PDB entry 6HKZ | X-ray diffraction, 2.09 A resolution | chain A

== Chain A ==
Name: Glutamate carboxypeptidase 2
Organism: Homo sapiens
Notes: EC 3.4.17.21
UniProt: Q04609 (FOLH1_HUMAN); residues 44-750 here = UniProt positions 44-750
Amino-acid sequence (707 residues; numbered 44 to 750; the number before each row is that of its first residue):
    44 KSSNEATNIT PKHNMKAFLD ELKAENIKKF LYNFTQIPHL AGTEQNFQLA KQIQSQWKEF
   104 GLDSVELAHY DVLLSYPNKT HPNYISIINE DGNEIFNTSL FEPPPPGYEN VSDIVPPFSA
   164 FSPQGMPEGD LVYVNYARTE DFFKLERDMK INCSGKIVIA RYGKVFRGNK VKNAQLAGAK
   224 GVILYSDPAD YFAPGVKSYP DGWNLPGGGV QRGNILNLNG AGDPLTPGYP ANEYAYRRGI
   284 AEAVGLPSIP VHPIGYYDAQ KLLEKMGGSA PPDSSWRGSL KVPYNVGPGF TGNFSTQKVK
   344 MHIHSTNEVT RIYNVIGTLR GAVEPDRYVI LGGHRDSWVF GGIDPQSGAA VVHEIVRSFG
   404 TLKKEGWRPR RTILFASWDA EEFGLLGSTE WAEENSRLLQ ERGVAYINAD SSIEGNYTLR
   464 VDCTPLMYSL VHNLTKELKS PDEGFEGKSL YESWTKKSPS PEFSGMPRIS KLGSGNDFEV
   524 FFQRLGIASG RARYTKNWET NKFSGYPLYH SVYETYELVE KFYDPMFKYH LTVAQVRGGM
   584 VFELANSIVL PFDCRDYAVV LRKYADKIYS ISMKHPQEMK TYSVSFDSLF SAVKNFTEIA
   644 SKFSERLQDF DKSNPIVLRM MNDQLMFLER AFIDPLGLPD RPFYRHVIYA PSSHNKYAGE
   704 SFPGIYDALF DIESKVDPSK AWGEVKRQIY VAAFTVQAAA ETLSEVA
Disordered / not traced: 44-54, 654-655
Glycans and other covalent adducts: N-acetylglucosamine (NAG) linked to Asn76, Asn121, Asn140, Asn195, Asn459, Asn476; glycan linked to Asn638
Bound ions: Ca2+: Thr269, Tyr272, Glu433, Glu436; Zn2+ site 1: His377, Asp387, Asp453; Zn2+ site 2: Asp387, Glu425, His553 (together with GBZ)
Residues lining bound ligands: GBZ ((2S)-2-[[(2S)-6-[2-[(6-fluoranylpyridin-3-yl)carbonylamino]ethyl-phenyl-amino]-1-oxidanyl-1,6-bis(oxidanylidene)hexan-2-yl]carbamoylamino]pentanedioic acid): Gly206, Lys207, Val208, Phe209, Arg210, Tyr234, Asn257, Asp387, Glu424, Glu425, Gly427, Leu428, Asp453, Glu457, Arg463, Asp465, Ser513, Lys514, Gly518, Asn519, Arg534, Arg536, Phe546, Ser547, Gly548, Tyr552, His553, Lys699, Tyr700
Swiss-Prot annotation at these positions:
  - active site: Glu424 (Nucleophile), Ser628 (Charge relay system), Asp666 (Charge relay system), His689 (Charge relay system)
  - binding site (substrate): Arg210, Asn257, Glu424, Ser517, Gly518, Asn519, Arg534 to Arg536, Tyr552, His553, Lys699, Tyr700
  - binding site (Ca(2+)): Thr269, Tyr272, Glu433, Glu436
  - binding site (Zn(2+)): His377, Asp387, Glu425, Asp453, His553
  - glycosylation (N-linked (GlcNAc...) asparagine): Asn51, Asn76, Asn121, Asn140, Asn153, Asn195, Asn336, Asn459, Asn476, Asn638
  - natural variant: His475 (H475Y: Correlates with lower folate and higher homocysteine levels)
  - mutagenesis: Asn51 (N51A: Loss of glycosylation. Reduces enzyme activity), Asn76 (N76A: Loss of glycosylation. Reduces enzyme activity), Asn121 (N121A: Loss of glycosylation. Severely reduced enzyme activity), Asn140 (N140A: Loss of glycosylation. Severely reduced enzyme activity), Asn153 (N153A: Loss of glycosylation. Severely reduced enzyme activity), Asn195 (N195A: Loss of glycosylation. Severely reduced enzyme activity), Asn336 (N336A: Loss of glycosylation. Reduces enzyme activity), His377 (H377A/G/Q: Complete loss of activity), Asp379 (D379E/N: Complete loss of activity), Asp387 (D387E/L: Complete loss of activity; D387N: No effect on enzyme activity), Pro388 (P388A: No effect on enzyme activity), Glu424 (E424A: Complete loss of activity; E424D: Reduces enzyme activity; E424Q: Reduces enzyme activity), 7 further mutagenesis entries in UniProt

== In short ==
Ligands of chain A: compound GBZ. Covalently linked N-acetylglucosamine: at Asn76, Asn121, Asn140, Asn195,
Asn459 and Asn476 and 1 more. UniProt lists 4 active-site residues, 13 substrate-binding residues, 4
Ca2+-binding residues and 5 Zn2+-binding residues.
Chain A is Glutamate carboxypeptidase 2 (Homo sapiens); the structure, X-ray structure of human glutamate
carboxypeptidase II (GCPII) in complex with a inhibitor RNA 2-49-1, was determined by X-ray diffraction
together with 6H7Y, 6H7Z, 6HKJ and 5OF0 from the same study.
